PDB entry 9H1G | electron microscopy, 3.07 A resolution | chains B and E of the 5 polymer chains in the assembly

# Chain B (and E)
Protein: Phosphoprotein
From: Borna disease virus 1
Notes: chain E of this document is another copy of the same molecule, construct and numbering; everything in this record applies to it too
UniProtKB: P0C799 (PHOSP_BDVV); residues 1-201 here = UniProt positions 1-201
Sequence (217 residues; each row starts with the number of its first residue; numbers below 1 keep their minus sign (Met-15 is residue -15)):
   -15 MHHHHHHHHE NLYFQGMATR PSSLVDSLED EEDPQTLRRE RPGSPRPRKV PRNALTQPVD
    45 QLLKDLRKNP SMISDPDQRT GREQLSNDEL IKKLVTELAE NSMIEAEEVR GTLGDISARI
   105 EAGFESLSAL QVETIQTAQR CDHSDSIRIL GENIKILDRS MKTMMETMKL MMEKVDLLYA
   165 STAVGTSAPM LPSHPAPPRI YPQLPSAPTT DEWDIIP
Not modelled in the structure: -15 to 117, 183-201 (chain E: -15 to 117, 167-201)
Sequence notes: initiating methionine (-15); expression tag (-14 to 0)
UniProt features mapped onto this chain:
  - motif: Pro29 to Arg36 (Nuclear localization signal 1), Pro181 to Thr193 (Nuclear localization signal 2)

# How chain B and chain E interact
Pairs across the interface - 26 pairs, chain B then chain E:
  Ala122(B) - Thr121(E)
  Ala122(B) - Cys125(E)  hydrogen bond (backbone-side chain)
  Cys125(B) - Cys125(E)  hydrophobic
  Asp126(B) - Arg124(E)  salt bridge
  Asp126(B) - Cys125(E)
  Ile131(B) - His127(E)
  Ile131(B) - Ser130(E)
  Ile138(B) - Leu134(E)  hydrophobic
  Ile138(B) - Asn137(E)
  Asp142(B) - Leu141(E)
  Met145(B) - Leu141(E)  hydrophobic
  Met145(B) - Met145(E)  hydrophobic
  Met145(B) - Met148(E)  hydrophobic
  Met148(B) - Met148(E)  hydrophobic
  Met149(B) - Met148(E)  hydrophobic
  Met152(B) - Met148(E)  hydrophobic
  Met152(B) - Thr151(E)
  Met156(B) - Thr151(E)
  Val159(B) - Met155(E)  hydrophobic
  Asp160(B) - Lys158(E)  salt bridge
  Leu175(B) - Glu157(E)
  Pro176(B) - Leu154(E)
  Ser177(B) - Leu154(E)
  Ser177(B) - Lys158(E)  hydrogen bond
  His178(B) - Leu154(E)
  Pro179(B) - Glu150(E)
Also at the interface, not in a pair above, chain B (22 interface residues in all): Ser128, Lys139, Leu141, Tyr163
Also at the interface, not in a pair above, chain E (18 interface residues in all): Ser144, Thr147

# Overview
Chain B and chain E form an interface of 22 and 18 residues respectively, with 2 hydrogen bonds and 2 salt
bridges. Polar pairs include Asp126(B)-Arg124(E), Asp160(B)-Lys158(E) and Ala122(B)-Cys125(E).
Both chains are Phosphoprotein (Borna disease virus 1). Entry 9H1G (Structure of the borna disease virus 1
replication complex) was determined by electron microscopy.
